Entry 7TUZ (electron microscopy, 3.12 A resolution); this record covers chains B and C of the 5 polymer chains in the assembly.

== Chain B ==
Molecule: Guanine nucleotide-binding protein G(I)/G(S)/G(T) subunit beta-1
From: Homo sapiens
Reference sequence: P62873 (GBB1_HUMAN); residue numbers follow UniProt; this construct covers 2-340
Chain sequence (356 residues; each row starts with the number of its first residue; numbers below 1 keep their minus sign (Met-15 is residue -15)):
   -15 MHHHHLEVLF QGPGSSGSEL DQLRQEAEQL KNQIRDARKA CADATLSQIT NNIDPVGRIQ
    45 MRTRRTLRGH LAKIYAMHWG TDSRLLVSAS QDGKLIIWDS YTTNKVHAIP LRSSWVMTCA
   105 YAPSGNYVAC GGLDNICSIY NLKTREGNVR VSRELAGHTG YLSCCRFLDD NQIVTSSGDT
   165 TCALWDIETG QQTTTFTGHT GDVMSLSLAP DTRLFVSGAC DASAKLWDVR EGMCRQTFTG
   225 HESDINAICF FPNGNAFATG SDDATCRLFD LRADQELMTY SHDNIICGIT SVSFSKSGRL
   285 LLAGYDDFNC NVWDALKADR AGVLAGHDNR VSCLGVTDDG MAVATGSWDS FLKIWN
Not modelled in the structure: -15 to 1
Sequence notes: initiating methionine (-15); expression tag (-14 to 1)
UniProt features mapped onto this chain:
  - modified residue: Ser2 (N-acetylserine), His266 (Phosphohistidine)
  - natural variant: Leu30 (L30F: In MRD42; uncertain significance), Arg52 (R52G: In MRD42), Gly64 (G64V: In MRD42), Asp76 (D76E: In MRD42; D76G: In MRD42), Gly77 (G77S: In MRD42), Lys78 (K78R: In MRD42), Ile80 (I80N: In MRD42; I80T: In MRD42), His91 (H91R: In MRD42; uncertain significance), Ala92 (A92T: In MRD42), Pro94 (P94S: In MRD42), Leu95 (L95P: In MRD42), Arg96 (R96L: In MRD42), 5 further natural variant entries in UniProt

== Chain C ==
Molecule: Guanine nucleotide-binding protein G(I)/G(S)/G(O) subunit gamma-2
From: Homo sapiens
Reference sequence: P59768 (GBG2_HUMAN); numbering as in UniProt (aligned over 1-71)
Chain sequence (71 residues; each row starts with the number of its first residue):
     1 MASNNTASIA QARKLVEQLK MEANIDRIKV SKAAADLMAY CEAHAKEDPL LTPVPASENP
    61 FREKKFFCAI L
Not modelled in the structure: 1-5, 65-71
UniProt features mapped onto this chain:
  - modified residue: Ala2 (N-acetylalanine), Cys68 (Cysteine methyl ester)
  - lipidation: Cys68 (S-geranylgeranyl cysteine)

== Chain B / chain C interface ==
Contacting residue pairs (75):
  Leu4(B) with Ser8(C)
  Leu7(B) with Ile9(C); Ala12(C), hydrophobic; Val16(C)
  Glu10(B) with Val16(C)
  Ala11(B) with Val16(C), hydrophobic; Leu19(C)
  Leu14(B) with Val16(C); Leu19(C); Lys20(C)
  Lys15(B) with Leu19(C)
  Gln17(B) with Ala23(C)
  Ile18(B) with Leu19(C), hydrophobic
  Ala21(B) with Arg27(C)
  Cys25(B) with Arg27(C); Ile28(C); Lys29(C); Val30(C), hydrogen bond (backbone-backbone)
  Ala26(B) with Val30(C), hydrophobic
  Asp27(B) with Lys29(C); Val30(C); Ser31(C), hydrogen bond (side chain-backbone)
  Ala28(B) with Val30(C)
  Leu30(B) with Ala34(C), hydrophobic
  Ile33(B) with Ser31(C); Ala34(C), hydrophobic
  Val40(B) with Leu51(C), hydrophobic
  Met45(B) with Leu50(C), hydrophobic
  Arg48(B) with Phe61(C); Arg62(C)
  Arg49(B) with Phe61(C), hydrogen bond (side chain-backbone)
  Ser84(B) with Phe61(C)
  Tyr85(B) with Pro60(C); Phe61(C), hydrophobic
  Met217(B) with Met21(C), hydrophobic
  Cys218(B) with Gln18(C), hydrogen bond (backbone-side chain); Glu22(C)
  Arg219(B) with Glu22(C)
  Gln220(B) with Ile25(C)
  Thr221(B) with Glu22(C), hydrogen bond
  Phe235(B) with Leu37(C), hydrophobic; Tyr40(C), hydrophobic; Cys41(C), hydrophobic
  Pro236(B) with Tyr40(C)
  Ala240(B) with Leu37(C), hydrophobic
  Leu252(B) with Leu37(C), hydrophobic
  Asp254(B) with Ala33(C)
  Arg256(B) with Arg27(C); Ile28(C), hydrogen bond (backbone-backbone); Asp36(C), salt bridge
  Ala257(B) with Ile28(C)
  Asp258(B) with Arg27(C), salt bridge
  Gln259(B) with Val30(C)
  Leu261(B) with Val30(C), hydrophobic
  Ser279(B) with Asp48(C), hydrogen bond
  Lys280(B) with Glu47(C); Asp48(C)
  Ser281(B) with Tyr40(C); Cys41(C); His44(C); Asp48(C), hydrogen bond
  Gly282(B) with Cys41(C), hydrogen bond (backbone-side chain)
  Arg283(B) with Cys41(C)
  Leu300(B) with Met38(C), hydrophobic; Cys41(C), hydrophobic
  Asp323(B) with Pro49(C)
  Gly324(B) with Pro49(C); Leu50(C)
  Met325(B) with Pro49(C), hydrophobic; Pro60(C)
  Ala326(B) with Phe61(C), hydrophobic
  Val327(B) with Leu50(C), hydrophobic
  Ile338(B) with Phe61(C), hydrophobic
  Asn340(B) with Asn59(C), hydrogen bond; Phe61(C)
Also at the interface, not in a pair above, chain B (55 interface residues in all): Arg22, Thr34, Trp63, Asn237, Leu284, Val320
Also at the interface, not in a pair above, chain C (38 interface residues in all): Arg13, Asp26, Lys32, Val54, Lys64

== Overview ==
The interface between chain B and chain C involves 55 residues on one side and 38 on the other; the contacts
include 10 hydrogen bonds and 2 salt bridges. Polar contacts include Arg256(B)-Asp36(C), Asp258(B)-Arg27(C)
and Asp27(B)-Ser31(C).
Here chain B is Guanine nucleotide-binding protein G(I)/G(S)/G(T) subunit beta-1 and chain C is Guanine
nucleotide-binding protein G(I)/G(S)/G(O) subunit gamma-2, both from Homo sapiens. Entry 7TUZ (Cryo-EM
structure of 7alpha,25-dihydroxycholesterol-bound EBI2/GPR183 in complex with Gi protein) was determined by
electron microscopy.
